PDB entry 8UTO | electron microscopy, 3.20 A resolution | chains K and N of the 7 polymer chains in the assembly

[Chain K (and N)]
Protein: Kinesin-like protein KIF1A
From: Homo sapiens
Notes: chain N of this document is another copy of the same molecule, construct and numbering; everything in this record applies to it too
UniProtKB: Q12756 (KIF1A_HUMAN); residue numbers follow UniProt; this construct covers 1-393
Chain sequence (438 residues; each row starts with the number of its first residue):
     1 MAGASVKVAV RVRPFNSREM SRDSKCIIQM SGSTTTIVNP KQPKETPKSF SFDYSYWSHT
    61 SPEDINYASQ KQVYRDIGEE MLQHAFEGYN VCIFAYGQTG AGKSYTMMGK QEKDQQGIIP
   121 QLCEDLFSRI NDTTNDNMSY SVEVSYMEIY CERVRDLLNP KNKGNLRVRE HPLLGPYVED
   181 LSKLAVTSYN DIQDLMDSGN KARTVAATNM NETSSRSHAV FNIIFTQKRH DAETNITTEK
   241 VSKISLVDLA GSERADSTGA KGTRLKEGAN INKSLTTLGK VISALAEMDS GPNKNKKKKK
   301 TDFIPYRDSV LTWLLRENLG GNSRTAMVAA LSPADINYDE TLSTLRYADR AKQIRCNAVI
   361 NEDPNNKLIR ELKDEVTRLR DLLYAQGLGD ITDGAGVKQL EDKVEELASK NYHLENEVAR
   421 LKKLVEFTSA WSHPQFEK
Not modelled in the structure: 1-3, 390-438 (chain N: 390-438)
Differences from the reference sequence: linker (394-425); expression tag (426-438)
Ligand contacts: AMP-PNP (ANP; phosphoaminophosphonic acid-adenylate ester): Arg-11, Arg-13, Pro-14, Asn-16, Ser-58, Gln-98, Thr-99, Gly-100, Ala-101, Gly-102, Lys-103, Ser-104, Tyr-105, Asn-211, Thr-213, Ser-214, Ser-215, Leu-249, Ala-250, Gly-251

[Interface between chain K and chain N]
Contacting residue pairs - 24 pairs, chain K then chain N:
  Asn-365(K) / Asn-365(N)  hydrogen bond
  Asn-365(K) / Ile-369(N)
  Leu-368(K) / Ile-369(N)  hydrophobic
  Ile-369(K) / Asn-365(N)
  Ile-369(K) / Leu-368(N)  hydrophobic
  Ile-369(K) / Ile-369(N)  hydrophobic
  Leu-372(K) / Ile-369(N)
  Leu-372(K) / Leu-372(N)  hydrophobic
  Leu-372(K) / Lys-373(N)
  Leu-372(K) / Val-376(N)
  Lys-373(K) / Leu-372(N)
  Glu-375(K) / Val-376(N)
  Glu-375(K) / Arg-380(N)  salt bridge
  Val-376(K) / Leu-372(N)
  Val-376(K) / Val-376(N)  hydrophobic
  Leu-379(K) / Val-376(N)
  Leu-379(K) / Leu-379(N)  hydrophobic
  Leu-379(K) / Arg-380(N)
  Leu-379(K) / Leu-383(N)  hydrophobic
  Leu-383(K) / Leu-379(N)  hydrophobic
  Leu-383(K) / Leu-383(N)  hydrophobic
  Gln-386(K) / Leu-388(N)
  Leu-388(K) / Gln-386(N)
  Leu-388(K) / Leu-388(N)  hydrophobic
Also at the interface, not in a pair above, chain K (13 interface residues in all): Arg-380, Leu-382
Also at the interface, not in a pair above, chain N (13 interface residues in all): Glu-375, Leu-382

[Summary]
The chain K/chain N interface involves 13 residues from each chain, with 1 hydrogen bond and 1 salt bridge.
Among the polar pairs are Glu-375(K)/Arg-380(N) and Asn-365(K)/Asn-365(N). Chain K binds AMP-PNP.
Both chains are Kinesin-like protein KIF1A (Homo sapiens). Entry 8UTO (KIF1A[1-393] AMP-PNP bound
two-heads-bound state in complex with a microtubule - class T2L1) was determined by electron microscopy (same
publication as 8UTN, 8UTP, 8UTQ, 8UTR, 8UTS, 8UTT and 4 further entries).
